4FZZ - chains C and A of the 4 polymer chains in the assembly; structure by X-ray diffraction, 2.80 A resolution.

== Chain C ==
Molecule: 17-nt DNA strand
Sequence (17 nucleotides; each row starts with the number of its first residue; numbers below 1 keep their minus sign (DG-4 is residue -4)):
    -4 GTCATTGTGG ATCCGAG
Unresolved in the structure: -4 to 1
Bound ions: Na+ site 1: DA11, DG12 (shared with Asp6(A) of chain A); Na+ site 2: DG12 (shared with Asp6(A), Glu8(A), Asp139(A) of chain A)

== Chain A ==
Name: Exodeoxyribonuclease 10
Organism: Escherichia coli
Notes: EC 3.1.11.-
UniProtKB: P0AEK0 (EXOX_ECOLI); numbering as in UniProt (aligned over 1-167)
Amino-acid sequence (175 residues; numbered 1 to 175; the number before each row is that of its first residue):
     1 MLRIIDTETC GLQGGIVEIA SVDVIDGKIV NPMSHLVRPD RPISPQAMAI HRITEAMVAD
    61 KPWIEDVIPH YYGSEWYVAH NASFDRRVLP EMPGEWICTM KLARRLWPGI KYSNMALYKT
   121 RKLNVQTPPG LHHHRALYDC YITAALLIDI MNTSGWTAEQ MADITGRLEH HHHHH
Unresolved in the structure: 167-175
Sequence notes: expression tag (168-175)
Bound ions: Na+ site 1: Asp6 (shared with DA11(C), DG12(C) of chain C); Na+ site 2: Asp6, Glu8, Asp139 (shared with DG12(C) of chain C)
Reported in the primary citation:
  - binding site for the 17-nt DNA strand: Leu12, Gln13, Arg52, Arg87, Lys101
  - binding site for the 17-nt DNA strand (chain C): Arg104
  - mutagenesis - D6A, E8A, D85A, H134A, D139A: abolished catalytic activity
  - mutagenesis - L12T: decreased catalytic activity
  - mutagenesis - L12A (10-fold), Q13A (10-fold), R87A (3-fold), K101A (5-fold), R104A (5-fold): decreased catalytic activity on ssDNA
  - mutagenesis - L12A (>60-fold), Q13A (>60-fold), R87A (10-fold), K101A (20-fold), R104A (20-fold): decreased catalytic activity on dsDNA

== How chain C and chain A interact ==
Residue-residue contacts - 22 pairs, chain C then chain A:
  DG10(C) - Met100(A)  sugar contact
  DG10(C) - Lys111(A)  phosphate contact
  DG10(C) - Tyr112(A)  hydrogen bond to the phosphate
  DG10(C) - Ser113(A)  phosphate contact
  DA11(C) - Leu12(A)  base contact
  DA11(C) - His80(A)  sugar contact
  DA11(C) - Asn81(A)  hydrogen bond to the sugar
  DA11(C) - Phe84(A)  sugar contact
  DA11(C) - Ser113(A)  phosphate contact
  DA11(C) - Asn114(A)  hydrogen bond to the phosphate
  DG12(C) - Asp6(A)  phosphate contact
  DG12(C) - Thr7(A)  sugar contact
  DG12(C) - Glu8(A)  phosphate contact
  DG12(C) - Thr9(A)  hydrogen bond to the phosphate
  DG12(C) - Gly11(A)  base contact
  DG12(C) - Leu12(A)  base contact
  DG12(C) - Gln46(A)  base contact
  DG12(C) - Ala47(A)  sugar contact
  DG12(C) - Ile50(A)  base contact
  DG12(C) - His51(A)  phosphate contact
  DG12(C) - Phe84(A)  sugar contact
  DG12(C) - His134(A)  salt bridge to the phosphate
Interface residues without a listed pair, chain C (4 interface residues in all): DC9
Interface residues without a listed pair, chain A (22 interface residues in all): Ser44, Arg104, Asp139

== Summary ==
The interface between chain C and chain A involves 4 residues on one side and 22 on the other; the contacts
include 4 hydrogen bonds and 1 salt bridge. Among the polar pairs are DA11(C)-Asn81(A), DG10(C)-Tyr112(A) and
DA11(C)-Asn114(A). From the paper: a binding site for the 17-nt DNA strand at Leu12(A), Gln13(A) and Arg52(A)
among others; D6A, E8A and D85A of chain A, among others, abolish catalytic activity; 11 substitutions were
tested in all.
Chain C is a 17-nt DNA strand and chain A is Exodeoxyribonuclease 10 (Escherichia coli); the structure,
Exonuclease X in complex with 5' overhanging duplex DNA, was determined by X-ray diffraction together with
4FZX and 4FZY from the same study.
